5JXT - chains E and H of the 23 polymer chains in the assembly; structure by X-ray diffraction, 3.01 A resolution.

[Chain E (and H)]
Molecule: Chromatin-remodeling complex ATPase-like protein
From: Myceliophthora thermophila (strain ATCC 42464 / BCRC 31852 / DSM 1799)
Notes: chain H of this document is another copy of the same molecule, construct and numbering; everything in this record applies to it too
Reference sequence: G2QFM3 (G2QFM3_MYCTT); residue numbers follow UniProt; this construct covers 406-754
Chain sequence (349 residues; numbered 406 to 754; the number before each row is that of its first residue):
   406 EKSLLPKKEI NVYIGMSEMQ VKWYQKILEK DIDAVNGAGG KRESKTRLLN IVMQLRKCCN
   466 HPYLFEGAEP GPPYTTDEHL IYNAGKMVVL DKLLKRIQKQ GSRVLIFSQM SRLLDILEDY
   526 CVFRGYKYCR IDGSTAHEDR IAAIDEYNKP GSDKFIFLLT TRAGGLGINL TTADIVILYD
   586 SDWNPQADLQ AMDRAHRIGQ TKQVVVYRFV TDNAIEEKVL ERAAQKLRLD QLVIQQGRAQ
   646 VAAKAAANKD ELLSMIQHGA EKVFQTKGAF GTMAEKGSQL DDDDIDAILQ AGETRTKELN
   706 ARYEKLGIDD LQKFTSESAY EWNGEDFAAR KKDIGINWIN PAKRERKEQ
Not modelled in the structure: 406, 720-754 (chain H: 406-407, 477-479, 685, 733-754)

[Chain E / chain H interface]
Contacting residue pairs (190; chain E residue first):
  Glu-414(E) / Thr-701(H)
  Ile-415(E) / Glu-698(H)
  Asn-416(E) / Gly-697(H)
  Asn-416(E) / Glu-698(H)
  Asn-416(E) / Thr-701(H)  hydrogen bond (backbone-side chain)
  Val-417(E) / Ile-693(H)  hydrophobic
  Val-417(E) / Leu-694(H)  hydrophobic
  Tyr-418(E) / Thr-677(H)
  Tyr-418(E) / Ile-693(H)
  Tyr-418(E) / Arg-700(H)
  Ile-419(E) / Thr-677(H)
  Gly-420(E) / Thr-677(H)  hydrogen bond (backbone-side chain)
  Gly-420(E) / Met-678(H)
  Met-421(E) / Ala-674(H)
  Met-421(E) / Phe-675(H)  hydrogen bond (backbone-backbone)
  Met-421(E) / Met-678(H)
  Ser-422(E) / Ala-674(H)
  Ser-422(E) / Met-678(H)
  Glu-423(E) / Gly-673(H)
  Glu-423(E) / Ala-674(H)
  Val-426(E) / Val-668(H)
  Val-426(E) / Gly-673(H)
  Val-426(E) / Ala-674(H)  hydrophobic
  Val-426(E) / Phe-675(H)
  Tyr-429(E) / Val-668(H)  hydrophobic
  Gln-430(E) / Val-668(H)  hydrogen bond (side chain-backbone)
  Gln-430(E) / Phe-669(H)
  Gln-430(E) / Thr-671(H)  hydrogen bond (side chain-backbone)
  Leu-433(E) / Ile-661(H)  hydrophobic
  Leu-433(E) / Ala-665(H)  hydrophobic
  Leu-433(E) / Phe-669(H)  hydrophobic
  Ala-439(E) / Leu-658(H)
  Val-440(E) / Gln-662(H)  hydrogen bond (backbone-side chain)
  Val-440(E) / Phe-732(H)  hydrophobic
  Asn-441(E) / Asn-728(H)  hydrogen bond (backbone-side chain)
  Asn-441(E) / Asp-731(H)
  Asn-441(E) / Phe-732(H)
  Gly-442(E) / Leu-658(H)
  Gly-442(E) / Asn-728(H)
  Ala-443(E) / Lys-654(H)
  Ala-443(E) / Tyr-725(H)  hydrophobic
  Gly-444(E) / Lys-654(H)
  Lys-446(E) / Lys-654(H)
  Lys-446(E) / Ser-723(H)  hydrogen bond (side chain-backbone)
  Lys-446(E) / Ala-724(H)
  Ser-449(E) / Lys-654(H)
  Lys-450(E) / Ala-652(H)
  Lys-450(E) / Leu-657(H)
  Leu-453(E) / Leu-658(H)  hydrophobic
  Leu-453(E) / Ile-661(H)
  Leu-454(E) / Leu-657(H)  hydrophobic
  Ile-456(E) / Ile-661(H)  hydrophobic
  Val-457(E) / Met-660(H)  hydrophobic
  Val-457(E) / Ile-661(H)  hydrophobic
  Leu-460(E) / Ile-661(H)  hydrophobic
  Tyr-487(E) / Met-678(H)
  Gly-490(E) / Met-678(H)
  Val-493(E) / Met-678(H)  hydrophobic
  Lys-497(E) / Asp-687(H)  salt bridge
  Lys-497(E) / Ile-690(H)
  Arg-501(E) / Asp-691(H)  salt bridge
  Arg-501(E) / Leu-694(H)
  Trp-588(E) / Met-660(H)  hydrophobic
  Tyr-612(E) / Leu-694(H)  hydrophobic
  Asp-617(E) / Phe-675(H)
  Asp-617(E) / Arg-700(H)  salt bridge
  Asn-618(E) / His-663(H)
  Asn-618(E) / Gly-664(H)
  Asn-618(E) / Lys-667(H)  hydrogen bond
  Asn-618(E) / Phe-675(H)
  Ala-619(E) / His-663(H)
  Ile-620(E) / Met-660(H)
  Glu-622(E) / His-663(H)  salt bridge
  Glu-622(E) / Arg-700(H)  salt bridge
  Lys-623(E) / Ser-659(H)
  Lys-623(E) / His-663(H)
  Leu-625(E) / Leu-704(H)  hydrophobic
  Glu-626(E) / Tyr-708(H)
  Arg-627(E) / Ala-650(H)  hydrogen bond (side chain-backbone)
  Arg-627(E) / Glu-656(H)  salt bridge
  Gln-630(E) / Tyr-708(H)
  Lys-631(E) / Ala-647(H)  hydrogen bond (side chain-backbone)
  Lys-631(E) / Ala-648(H)
  Lys-631(E) / Ala-650(H)  hydrogen bond (side chain-backbone)
  Leu-632(E) / Glu-709(H)
  Arg-633(E) / Tyr-708(H)
  Arg-633(E) / Glu-709(H)  hydrogen bond (side chain-backbone)
  Arg-633(E) / Leu-711(H)  hydrogen bond (side chain-backbone)
  Arg-633(E) / Leu-716(H)
  Leu-634(E) / Ala-647(H)
  Leu-634(E) / Ala-648(H)
  Leu-634(E) / Leu-716(H)  hydrophobic
  Asp-635(E) / Ala-648(H)
  Gln-636(E) / Glu-709(H)
  Leu-637(E) / Gln-641(H)
  Leu-637(E) / Leu-716(H)  hydrophobic
  Val-638(E) / Ala-644(H)
  Val-638(E) / Gln-645(H)
  Gln-641(E) / Val-638(H)  hydrogen bond (side chain-backbone)
  Gln-641(E) / Gln-641(H)  hydrogen bond (side chain-backbone)
  Gln-641(E) / Gly-642(H)
  Gln-641(E) / Gln-645(H)
  Ala-644(E) / Leu-634(H)  hydrophobic
  Ala-644(E) / Val-638(H)
  Gln-645(E) / Val-638(H)
  Ala-648(E) / Leu-634(H)  hydrophobic
  Ala-648(E) / Asp-635(H)
  Ala-652(E) / Lys-450(H)  hydrogen bond (backbone-side chain)
  Lys-654(E) / Lys-446(H)  hydrogen bond (side chain-backbone)
  Lys-654(E) / Arg-447(H)
  Lys-654(E) / Glu-448(H)  hydrogen bond (side chain-backbone)
  Glu-656(E) / Arg-627(H)
  Leu-657(E) / Leu-453(H)  hydrophobic
  Leu-657(E) / Leu-454(H)  hydrophobic
  Leu-658(E) / Ala-439(H)
  Leu-658(E) / Val-440(H)
  Leu-658(E) / Gly-442(H)
  Leu-658(E) / Leu-453(H)  hydrophobic
  Ser-659(E) / Arg-627(H)
  Met-660(E) / Trp-588(H)  hydrophobic
  Met-660(E) / Ile-620(H)
  Met-660(E) / Lys-623(H)
  Met-660(E) / Val-624(H)  hydrophobic
  Ile-661(E) / Leu-453(H)
  Ile-661(E) / Ile-456(H)  hydrophobic
  Ile-661(E) / Val-457(H)  hydrophobic
  Ile-661(E) / Leu-460(H)  hydrophobic
  Gln-662(E) / Val-440(H)  hydrogen bond (side chain-backbone)
  Gln-662(E) / Asn-441(H)
  His-663(E) / Ala-619(H)  hydrogen bond (side chain-backbone)
  His-663(E) / Glu-622(H)  salt bridge
  His-663(E) / Lys-623(H)
  Gly-664(E) / Asn-618(H)
  Ala-665(E) / Leu-433(H)  hydrophobic
  Lys-667(E) / Asn-618(H)  hydrogen bond
  Val-668(E) / Tyr-429(H)  hydrophobic
  Val-668(E) / Gln-430(H)  hydrogen bond (backbone-side chain)
  Phe-669(E) / Gln-430(H)
  Phe-669(E) / Leu-433(H)  hydrophobic
  Phe-669(E) / Glu-434(H)
  Thr-671(E) / Val-426(H)
  Thr-671(E) / Gln-430(H)  hydrogen bond (backbone-side chain)
  Gly-673(E) / Glu-423(H)
  Phe-675(E) / Gly-420(H)
  Phe-675(E) / Met-421(H)  hydrogen bond (backbone-backbone)
  Phe-675(E) / Val-426(H)  hydrophobic
  Phe-675(E) / Asp-617(H)
  Phe-675(E) / Asn-618(H)
  Thr-677(E) / Tyr-418(H)
  Thr-677(E) / Ile-419(H)
  Thr-677(E) / Gly-420(H)  hydrogen bond (side chain-backbone)
  Met-678(E) / Met-421(H)
  Met-678(E) / Ser-422(H)
  Met-678(E) / Tyr-487(H)
  Met-678(E) / Gly-490(H)
  Met-678(E) / Val-493(H)  hydrophobic
  Gly-682(E) / Tyr-487(H)
  Ser-683(E) / Tyr-487(H)
  Gln-684(E) / Tyr-487(H)  hydrogen bond (backbone-side chain)
  Leu-685(E) / Val-493(H)
  Leu-685(E) / Val-494(H)  hydrophobic
  Leu-685(E) / Lys-497(H)
  Asp-687(E) / Lys-497(H)
  Asp-687(E) / Arg-501(H)  salt bridge
  Ile-690(E) / Leu-498(H)  hydrophobic
  Ile-690(E) / Arg-501(H)
  Asp-691(E) / Arg-501(H)  salt bridge
  Ile-693(E) / Val-417(H)  hydrophobic
  Ile-693(E) / Tyr-418(H)
  Leu-694(E) / Val-417(H)  hydrophobic
  Gly-697(E) / Asn-416(H)
  Arg-700(E) / Tyr-418(H)
  Arg-700(E) / Asp-617(H)  salt bridge
  Arg-700(E) / Glu-622(H)  salt bridge
  Thr-701(E) / Glu-414(H)
  Thr-701(E) / Ile-415(H)
  Thr-701(E) / Asn-416(H)  hydrogen bond (side chain-backbone)
  Leu-704(E) / Leu-625(H)  hydrophobic
  Leu-704(E) / Ala-629(H)  hydrophobic
  Tyr-708(E) / Glu-626(H)
  Tyr-708(E) / Ala-629(H)  hydrophobic
  Tyr-708(E) / Gln-630(H)
  Tyr-708(E) / Arg-633(H)  hydrogen bond (backbone-side chain)
  Glu-709(E) / Arg-633(H)  hydrogen bond (backbone-side chain)
  Gly-712(E) / Arg-633(H)
  Gly-712(E) / Leu-637(H)
  Ile-713(E) / Leu-637(H)
  Ile-713(E) / Gln-641(H)
  Leu-716(E) / Leu-634(H)  hydrophobic
  Phe-719(E) / Leu-634(H)  hydrophobic
Also at the interface, not in a pair above, chain E (110 interface residues in all): Ile-437, Ala-489, Leu-498, Val-624, Ala-629, Ala-647, Ala-650, Ala-651, Asn-653, Asp-655, Ala-674, Gly-676, Asp-686, Glu-698
Also at the interface, not in a pair above, chain H (113 interface residues in all): Lys-413, Ile-437, Tyr-612, Lys-631, Ala-651, Asn-653, Gly-676, Ser-683, Asp-686, Lys-710, Gly-712, Ile-713

[In short]
Chain E and chain H form an interface of 110 and 113 residues respectively, with 30 hydrogen bonds and 11 salt
bridges. Polar contacts include Lys-497(E)/Asp-687(H), Arg-501(E)/Asp-691(H) and Asp-617(E)/Arg-700(H).
Chain E and chain H are both Chromatin-remodeling complex ATPase-like protein (Myceliophthora thermophila
(strain ATCC 42464 / BCRC 31852 / DSM 1799)); the structure, Crystal structure of MtISWI bound with histone H4
tail, was determined by X-ray diffraction, deposited together with 5JXR.
